8UW1 - chains D and J of the 11 polymer chains in the assembly; structure by electron microscopy, 2.88 A resolution.

[Chain D]
Protein: Histone H2B 1.1
Source organism: Xenopus laevis
UniProtKB: P02281 (H2B11_XENLA); residues -3 to 122 here correspond to UniProt positions 1-126 (UniProt number = residue number + 4)
Amino-acid sequence (126 residues; row label = number of the first residue in the row; numbers below 1 keep their minus sign (Met-3 is residue -3)):
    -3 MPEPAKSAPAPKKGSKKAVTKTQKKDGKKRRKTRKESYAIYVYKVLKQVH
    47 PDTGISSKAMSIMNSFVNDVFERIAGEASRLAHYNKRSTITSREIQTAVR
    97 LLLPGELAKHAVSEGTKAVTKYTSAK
Unresolved in the structure: -3 to 29
Sequence notes: conflict Thr29 (Ser33 in P02281)
Swiss-Prot annotation at these positions:
  - modified residue: Lys2 (N6-acetyllysine), Lys9 (N6-acetyllysine), Ser11 (Phosphoserine), Lys12 (N6-acetyllysine), Lys17 (N6-acetyllysine)
  - glycosylation: Ser109 (O-linked (GlcNAc) serine)
  - cross-link: Lys117 (Glycyl lysine isopeptide (Lys-Gly) (interchain with G-Cter in ubiquitin))

[Chain J]
Molecule: 146-nt DNA strand
Source organism: Escherichia coli 'BL21-Gold(DE3)pLysS AG'
Sequence (146 nucleotides; row label = number of the first residue in the row):
     1 ATCGGATGTATATATCTGACACGTGCCTGGAGACTAGGGAGTAATCCCCT
    51 TGGCGGTTAAAACGCGGGGGAGAATCCGTACGTGCGTTTAAGCGGTGCTA
   101 GAGCTGTCTACGACCAATTGAGCGGCCTCGGCACCGGGATTCTCGA

[How chain D and chain J interact]
Residue-residue contacts (14; chain D residue first):
  Arg30(D) - DC27(J)  sugar contact
  Arg30(D) - DT28(J)  sugar contact
  Tyr39(D) - DA21(J)  hydrogen bond to the phosphate
  Tyr39(D) - DC22(J)  phosphate contact
  Gly50(D) - DA21(J)  phosphate contact
  Ile51(D) - DA21(J)  phosphate contact
  Ser52(D) - DC20(J)  phosphate contact
  Ser53(D) - DC20(J)  phosphate contact
  Arg83(D) - DA40(J)  phosphate contact
  Arg83(D) - DG41(J)  salt bridge to the phosphate
  Ser84(D) - DA40(J)  hydrogen bond to the phosphate
  Thr85(D) - DG39(J)  phosphate contact
  Thr85(D) - DA40(J)  hydrogen bond to the phosphate
  Lys122(D) - DA33(J)  salt bridge to the phosphate

[Summary]
The interface between chain D and chain J involves 10 residues on one side and 9 on the other, with 3 hydrogen
bonds and 2 salt bridges. Among the polar pairs are Tyr39(D)-DA21(J), Ser84(D)-DA40(J) and Thr85(D)-DA40(J).
Chain D is Histone H2B 1.1 (Xenopus laevis) and chain J is a 146-nt DNA strand (Escherichia coli
'BL21-Gold(DE3)pLysS AG'); the structure, Cryo-EM structure of DNMT3A1 UDR in complex with
H2AK119Ub-nucleosome, was determined by electron microscopy.
